PDB entry 7ZYJ | electron microscopy, 2.70 A resolution | chains b and c of the 28 polymer chains in the assembly

# Chain b
Protein: Proteasome subunit alpha type
Organism: Leishmania tarentolae
Reference sequence: A0A640KGL4 (A0A640KGL4_LEITA); residue numbers follow UniProt; this construct covers 1-231
Amino-acid sequence (231 residues; each row starts with the number of its first residue):
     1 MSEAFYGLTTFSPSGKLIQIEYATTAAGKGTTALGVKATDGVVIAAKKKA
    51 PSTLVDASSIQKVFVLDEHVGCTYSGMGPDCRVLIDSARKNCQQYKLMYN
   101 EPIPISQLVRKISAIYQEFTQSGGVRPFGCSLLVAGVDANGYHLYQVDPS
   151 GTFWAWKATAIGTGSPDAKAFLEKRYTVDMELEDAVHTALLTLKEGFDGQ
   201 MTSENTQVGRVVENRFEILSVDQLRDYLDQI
Disordered / not traced: 1-2

# Chain c
Protein: Proteasome subunit alpha type
Organism: Leishmania tarentolae
Reference sequence: A0A640KBV2 (A0A640KBV2_LEITA); residues 1-285 here = UniProt positions 1-285
Amino-acid sequence (285 residues; row label = number of the first residue in the row):
     1 MSHRYDSRTTTFSPEGRLYQVEYAVEAIQQAGTVIGVCTKDGVVLAGEKM
    51 VPHPLFDSESMQDKNTSGEKMYKIAEHIGCSVAGVTSDAYALLNYARLSA
   101 LRHQYTFQEPMAIEDLCRILCDEKQLYTQYGGVRPYGVSFLLVGWDRYYG
   151 YQLYSTEPSGDYSAWSAYAIGQNDQVAHALLKKDWHESMTLEDGMLLALR
   201 VLGKTMDTAKIDLDRVEVAVMRKVPASNIDQLLDPFKHHPKTTPRFQILT
   251 RSELKPHAERADQAREAEEKAEAERQRQQEQALES
Disordered / not traced: 1, 274-285

# Chain b / chain c interface
Residue-residue contacts - 59 pairs, chain b then chain c:
  Phe-5(b) / Gly-131(c)
  Tyr-6(b) / Ser-2(c)  hydrogen bond (side chain-backbone)
  Tyr-6(b) / Tyr-5(c)
  Tyr-6(b) / Asp-6(c)
  Tyr-6(b) / Gly-132(c)
  Gly-7(b) / Ser-7(c)
  Gly-7(b) / Gly-132(c)  hydrogen bond (backbone-backbone)
  Thr-9(b) / Arg-134(c)
  Thr-10(b) / Ser-7(c)
  Thr-10(b) / Thr-9(c)
  Thr-10(b) / Gln-20(c)
  Phe-11(b) / Gln-20(c)  hydrogen bond (backbone-side chain)
  Phe-11(b) / Tyr-23(c)  hydrophobic
  Phe-11(b) / Arg-134(c)
  Phe-11(b) / Pro-135(c)
  Phe-11(b) / Gly-137(c)
  Ser-12(b) / Tyr-23(c)
  Pro-13(b) / Tyr-23(c)  hydrophobic
  Pro-13(b) / Glu-26(c)
  Ser-14(b) / Gln-30(c)
  Gly-15(b) / Tyr-23(c)
  Gly-15(b) / Ala-27(c)
  Leu-17(b) / Arg-134(c)
  Lys-37(b) / Asp-57(c)  salt bridge
  Ser-106(b) / Met-61(c)
  Arg-110(b) / Glu-59(c)  salt bridge
  Arg-110(b) / Met-61(c)
  Gln-117(b) / Ser-87(c)
  Gln-117(b) / Asp-88(c)  hydrogen bond
  Gln-117(b) / Arg-134(c)
  Thr-120(b) / Arg-134(c)  hydrogen bond (backbone-side chain)
  Gln-121(b) / Asp-88(c)
  Gln-121(b) / Tyr-127(c)
  Gln-121(b) / Val-133(c)
  Gln-121(b) / Arg-134(c)  hydrogen bond (side chain-backbone)
  Gln-121(b) / Tyr-136(c)
  Gly-123(b) / Val-133(c)
  Asn-140(b) / Ser-60(c)  hydrogen bond (side chain-backbone)
  Asn-140(b) / Met-61(c)
  His-143(b) / Ser-60(c)
  Tyr-145(b) / Glu-59(c)
  Ser-150(b) / Ser-87(c)  hydrogen bond (backbone-side chain)
  Gly-151(b) / Ser-87(c)
  Thr-152(b) / Thr-86(c)
  Phe-153(b) / Glu-59(c)
  Phe-153(b) / Tyr-90(c)
  Ala-155(b) / Phe-56(c)
  Ala-155(b) / Asp-57(c)  hydrogen bond (backbone-backbone)
  Ala-155(b) / Glu-59(c)
  Trp-156(b) / Leu-55(c)
  Trp-156(b) / Phe-56(c)  hydrophobic
  Trp-156(b) / Asp-57(c)
  Lys-157(b) / Pro-54(c)  hydrogen bond (side chain-backbone)
  Lys-157(b) / Leu-55(c)  hydrogen bond (backbone-backbone)
  Lys-157(b) / Phe-56(c)
  Lys-157(b) / Asp-57(c)
  Ala-158(b) / Leu-55(c)
  Glu-173(b) / Pro-54(c)
  Tyr-176(b) / Leu-55(c)  hydrophobic
Interface residues without a listed pair, chain b (34 interface residues in all): Ser-113, Ser-122, Lys-169
Interface residues without a listed pair, chain c (35 interface residues in all): Ala-24, His-53, Gln-62, Ser-67, Val-85, Ala-91

# Overview
The interface between chain b and chain c involves 34 residues on one side and 35 on the other; the contacts
include 11 hydrogen bonds and 2 salt bridges. Polar pairs include Lys-37(b)/Asp-57(c), Arg-110(b)/Glu-59(c)
and Tyr-6(b)/Ser-2(c).
Chain b is Proteasome subunit alpha type and chain c is Proteasome subunit alpha type, both from Leishmania
tarentolae; the structure, Leishmania tarentolae proteasome 20S subunit in complex with compound 2, was
determined by electron microscopy.
